Entry 6M0R (electron microscopy, 2.70 A resolution); this record covers chains D and C of the 15 polymer chains in the assembly.

# Chain D
Name: V-type proton ATPase subunit c'
Organism: Saccharomyces cerevisiae (strain ATCC 204508 / S288c)
Reference sequence: P32842 (VATL2_YEAST); numbering as in UniProt (aligned over 7-164)
Sequence (158 residues; each row starts with the number of its first residue):
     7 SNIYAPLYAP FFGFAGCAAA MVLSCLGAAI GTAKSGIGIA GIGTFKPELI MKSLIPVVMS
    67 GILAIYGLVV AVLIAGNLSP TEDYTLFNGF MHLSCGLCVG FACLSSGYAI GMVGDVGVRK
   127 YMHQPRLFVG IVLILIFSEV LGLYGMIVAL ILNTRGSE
Curated features (UniProtKB/Swiss-Prot):
  - site: Glu145 (Essential for proton translocation)
  - mutagenesis: Glu145 (E145D: Partial inactivation; E145L/Q: Inactivation)

# Chain C
Name: V-type proton ATPase subunit c''
Organism: Saccharomyces cerevisiae (strain ATCC 204508 / S288c)
Reference sequence: P23968 (VATO_YEAST); numbering as in UniProt (aligned over 16-213)
Sequence (198 residues; each row starts with the number of its first residue):
    16 SFSHFLYYLV LIVVIVYGLY KLFTGHGSDI NFGKFLLRTS PYMWANLGIA LCVGLSVVGA
    76 AWGIFITGSS MIGAGVRAPR ITTKNLISII FCEVVAIYGL IIAIVFSSKL TVATAENMYS
   136 KSNLYTGYSL FWAGITVGAS NLICGIAVGI TGATAAISDA ADSALFVKIL VIEIFGSILG
   196 LLGLIVGLLM AGKASEFQ
Ligand contacts: EYR / N-acetylglucosamine / pyrophosphate: Ile116, Leu199, Leu203
Curated features (UniProtKB/Swiss-Prot):
  - site: Glu108 (Essential for proton translocation)
  - mutagenesis: Glu108 (E108D: Partial inactivation; E108L/Q/V: Inactivation)

# Interface between chain D and chain C
Pairs across the interface - 38 pairs, chain D then chain C:
  Leu13(D) with Lys136(C); Tyr143(C)
  Tyr14(D) with Gly48(C); Leu51(C), hydrophobic; Tyr143(C)
  Phe17(D) with Tyr143(C), hydrophobic; Trp147(C)
  Phe20(D) with Tyr140(C); Ser144(C); Trp147(C)
  Ala21(D) with Trp147(C), hydrophobic
  Cys23(D) with Val201(C), hydrophobic; Met205(C), hydrophobic
  Ala24(D) with Thr151(C)
  Met27(D) with Val201(C), hydrophobic
  Val28(D) with Ile158(C)
  Cys31(D) with Ser155(C); Leu194(C)
  Ala35(D) with Ile158(C), hydrophobic
  Ala46(D) with Thr169(C); Ser173(C); Ile184(C), hydrophobic
  Gly49(D) with Leu180(C)
  Thr50(D) with Ala176(C)
  Pro53(D) with Lys183(C), hydrogen bond (backbone-side chain)
  Ile56(D) with Leu180(C), hydrophobic
  Val64(D) with Phe190(C), hydrophobic
  Ala70(D) with Leu194(C), hydrophobic
  Leu74(D) with Val201(C), hydrophobic
  Leu84(D) with Tyr140(C); Lys208(C)
  Ser85(D) with Tyr140(C), hydrogen bond (backbone-side chain)
  Pro86(D) with Lys136(C); Tyr140(C); Lys208(C)
  Thr87(D) with Lys136(C), hydrogen bond (backbone-side chain)
  Glu88(D) with Lys136(C), hydrogen bond (backbone-side chain)
  Asp89(D) with Lys136(C), salt bridge
Also at the interface, not in a pair above, chain D (40 interface residues in all): Pro16, Phe18, Leu32, Ala34, Thr38, Ala39, Gly42, Ile43, Ile45, Leu60, Val63, Ala77, Val78, Ala81, Gly82
Also at the interface, not in a pair above, chain C (31 interface residues in all): Leu52, Ser137, Leu139, Ala154, Ala162, Ile165, Val186, Ile187, Leu197, Leu204

# Overview
40 residues of chain D and 31 residues of chain C are in contact; the contacts include 4 hydrogen bonds and 1
salt bridge. Among the polar pairs are Asp89(D)-Lys136(C), Pro53(D)-Lys183(C) and Ser85(D)-Tyr140(C). Ligands
of chain C: EYR / N-acetylglucosamine / pyrophosphate.
Chain D is V-type proton ATPase subunit c' and chain C is V-type proton ATPase subunit c'', both from
Saccharomyces cerevisiae (strain ATCC 204508 / S288c); the structure, 2.7A Yeast Vo state3, was determined by
electron microscopy together with 6M0S from the same study.
